3MOD - chains P and H of the 3 polymer chains in the assembly; structure by X-ray diffraction, 2.20 A resolution.

Chain P:
Protein: gp41 MPER-derived peptide
Chain sequence (12 residues; each row starts with the number of its first residue):
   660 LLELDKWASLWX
Modified / non-standard residues: NH2 (amino group) at position 671

Chain H:
Protein: Anti-HIV-1 antibody 2F5 heavy chain
From: Homo sapiens
Notes: antibody fragment or engineered binder
Chain sequence (237 residues; row label = number of the first residue in the row; a row labelled like 35A-35B holds insertion residues (35A, then the next letters in order)):
     1 RITLKESGPPLVKPTQTLTLTCSFSGFSLSDFGVG
35A-35B VG
    36 WIRQPPGKALEWLAIIYSDDDKRYSPSLNTRLTITKDTSKNQVVLVM
82A-82C TRV
    83 SPVDTATYFCAHRRGPTT
100A-100N LFGVPIARGPVNAM
   101 DVWGQGITVTISSTSTKGPSVFPLAPSSKSTSGGTAALGCLVKDYFPEPV
   151 TVSWNSGALTSGVHTFPAVLQSSGLYSLSSVVTVPSSSLGTQTYICNVNH
   201 KPSNTKVDKRVEPKSCDK
Disulfide bonds: Cys22-Cys92, Cys140-Cys196

How chain P and chain H interact:
Contacting residue pairs - 18 pairs, chain P then chain H:
  Glu662(P) - Arg58(H)  salt bridge
  Asp664(P) - Arg95(H)  salt bridge
  Lys665(P) - Tyr52(H)
  Lys665(P) - Asp54(H)  salt bridge
  Lys665(P) - Asp56(H)  salt bridge
  Trp666(P) - Gly33(H)
  Trp666(P) - Arg95(H)
  Trp666(P) - Pro98(H)  hydrophobic
  Trp666(P) - Arg100H(H)  hydrogen bond (backbone-side chain)
  Trp666(P) - Val100K(H)
  Ala667(P) - Arg100H(H)
  Leu669(P) - Pro98(H)  hydrophobic
  Leu669(P) - Pro100E(H)  hydrophobic
  Leu669(P) - Arg100H(H)
  Trp670(P) - Ile100F(H)
  Trp670(P) - Ala100G(H)
  Trp670(P) - Arg100H(H)  hydrogen bond (backbone-backbone)
  NH2_671(P) - Arg100H(H)
Also at the interface, not in a pair above, chain H (13 interface residues in all): Phe32

Overview:
The interface between chain P and chain H involves 8 residues on one side and 13 on the other, with 2 hydrogen
bonds and 4 salt bridges. Polar pairs include Glu662(P)-Arg58(H), Asp664(P)-Arg95(H) and Lys665(P)-Asp54(H).
Chain P is gp41 MPER-derived peptide and chain H is Anti-HIV-1 antibody 2F5 heavy chain (Homo sapiens); the
structure, Crystal structure of the neutralizing HIV antibody 2F5 Fab fragment (recombinantly produced IgG)
with 11 aa ..., was determined by X-ray diffraction.
